Entry 1JMQ (solution NMR); this record covers chains A and P.

Chain A:
Protein: 65 kDa yes-associated protein
Source organism: Homo sapiens
UniProt: P46937 (YAP1_HUMAN); residues 5-50 here correspond to UniProt positions 165-210 (UniProt number = residue number + 160)
Chain sequence (46 residues; numbered 5 to 50; the number before each row is that of its first residue):
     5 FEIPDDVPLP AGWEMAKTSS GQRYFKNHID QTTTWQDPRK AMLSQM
Differences from the reference sequence: engineered mutation Lys30 (Leu190 in P46937)

Chain P:
Protein: WW Domain Binding Protein-1
Chain sequence (10 residues; numbered 51 to 60; the number before each row is that of its first residue):
    51 GTPPPPYTVG

How chain A and chain P interact:
Pairs across the interface - 13 pairs, chain A then chain P:
  Gln26(A) with Thr52(P)
  Tyr28(A) with Pro55(P)
  Lys30(A) with Thr58(P)
  Asn31(A) with Tyr57(P)
  His32(A) with Tyr57(P)
  Gln35(A) with Tyr57(P)
  Thr36(A) with Tyr57(P)
  Thr37(A) with Pro54(P); Pro55(P); Tyr57(P)
  Trp39(A) with Thr52(P); Pro53(P); Pro54(P)
Interface residues without a listed pair, chain A (10 interface residues in all): Thr38

Summary:
The interface between chain A and chain P involves 10 residues on one side and 6 on the other.
Here chain A is 65 kDa yes-associated protein (Homo sapiens) and chain P is WW Domain Binding Protein-1. Entry
1JMQ (YAP65 (L30K mutant) WW domain in Complex with GTPPPPYTVG peptide) was determined by solution NMR (same
publication as 1K9Q and 1K9R).
